Entry 6CXA (X-ray diffraction, 2.65 A resolution); this record covers chains A and C of the 4 polymer chains in the assembly.

[Chain A]
Name: Antigen-presenting glycoprotein CD1d1
Organism: Mus musculus
Reference sequence: A0A0R4J090 (A0A0R4J090_MOUSE); residues 1-279 here correspond to UniProt positions 19-297 (UniProt number = residue number + 18)
Sequence (285 residues; row label = number of the first residue in the row):
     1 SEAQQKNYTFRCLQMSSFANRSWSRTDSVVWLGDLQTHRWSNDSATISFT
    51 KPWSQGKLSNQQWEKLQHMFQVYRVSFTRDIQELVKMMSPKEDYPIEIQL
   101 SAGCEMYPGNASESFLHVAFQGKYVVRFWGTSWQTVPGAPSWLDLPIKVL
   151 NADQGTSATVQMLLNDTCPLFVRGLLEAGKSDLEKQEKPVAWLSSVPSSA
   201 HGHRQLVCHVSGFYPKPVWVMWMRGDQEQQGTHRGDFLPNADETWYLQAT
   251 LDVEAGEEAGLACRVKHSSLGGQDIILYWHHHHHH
Disordered / not traced: 1-6, 197-203, 280-285
Construct notes: expression tag (280-285)
Disulfide bonds: Cys208-Cys263
Glycans and other covalent adducts: N-acetylglucosamine (NAG) linked to Asn20, Asn42; glycan linked to Asn165
Bound ions: Na+ site 1: Glu97, Gln99; Na+ site 2: Asp144 (shared with 1 residue of chain D)
Small-molecule neighbours: EMG (N-[(2S,3S,4R)-3,4-dihydroxy-8-oxo-8-[(6-phenylhexyl)amino]-1-{[(2S,3R,4S,5R,6R)-3,4,5-trihydroxy-6-(hydroxymethyl)tetrahydro-2H-pyran-2-yl]oxy}octan-2-yl]icosanamide): Phe10, Cys12, Val30, His38, Ile47, Trp63, Leu66, Phe70, Val72, Tyr73, Ser76, Phe77, Asp80, Ile81, Leu84, Val85, Met88, Ile96, Ile98, Leu100, Ala102, Gly103, Leu116, Val118, Phe120, Trp133, Trp142, Leu143, Pro146, Leu150, Asp153, Gly155, Thr156, Thr159, Val160, Leu163, Thr167, Cys168, Phe171

[Chain C]
Name: Chimeric T cell antigen receptor alpha chain Va14, Va24, Ja18
Organism: Mus musculus
Sequence (209 residues; each row starts with the number of its first residue; numbering starts at 0):
     0 MKTQVEQSPQSLVVRQGENCVLQCNYSVTPDNHLRWFKQDTGKGLVSLTV
    50 LVDQKDKTSNGRYSATLDKDAKHSTLHITATLLDDTATYICVVGDRGSAL
   100 GRLHFGAGTQLIVIPDIQNPDPAVYQLRDSKSSDKSVCLFTDFDSQTNVS
   150 QSKDSDVYITDKCVLDMRSMDFKSNSAVAWSNKSDFACANAFNNSIIPED
   200 TFFPSPESS
Disordered / not traced: 0-1, 183, 205-208
Disulfide bonds: Cys23-Cys90, Cys137-Cys187
Bound ions: Na+: Gln22, Thr108
Small-molecule neighbours: EMG (N-[(2S,3S,4R)-3,4-dihydroxy-8-oxo-8-[(6-phenylhexyl)amino]-1-{[(2S,3R,4S,5R,6R)-3,4,5-trihydroxy-6-(hydroxymethyl)tetrahydro-2H-pyran-2-yl]oxy}octan-2-yl]icosanamide): Pro29, Asp30, Asn31, Asp94, Arg95, Gly96

[Chain A / chain C interface]
Contacting residue pairs - 16 pairs, chain A then chain C:
  Val72(A) - Pro29(C)  hydrophobic
  Ser76(A) - Pro29(C)
  Ser76(A) - Arg95(C)  hydrogen bond (backbone-side chain)
  Arg79(A) - Asp94(C)  salt bridge
  Arg79(A) - Arg95(C)
  Arg79(A) - Leu99(C)  hydrogen bond (side chain-backbone)
  Arg79(A) - Gly100(C)
  Arg79(A) - Arg101(C)
  Asp80(A) - Arg95(C)  salt bridge
  Asp80(A) - Leu99(C)
  Glu83(A) - Arg101(C)  salt bridge
  Leu84(A) - Leu99(C)  hydrophobic
  Val149(A) - Ser97(C)
  Val149(A) - Leu99(C)  hydrophobic
  Ala152(A) - Gly96(C)
  Asp153(A) - Gly96(C)
Interface residues without a listed pair, chain A (11 interface residues in all): Lys86, Leu150
Interface residues without a listed pair, chain C (10 interface residues in all): Thr28, Asn31

[Summary]
11 residues of chain A and 10 residues of chain C are in contact, with 2 hydrogen bonds and 3 salt bridges.
Polar contacts include Arg79(A)-Asp94(C), Asp80(A)-Arg95(C) and Glu83(A)-Arg101(C). Compound EMG is bound
between chain A and chain C.
Here chain A is Antigen-presenting glycoprotein CD1d1 and chain C is Chimeric T cell antigen receptor alpha
chain Va14, Va24, Ja18, both from Mus musculus. Entry 6CXA (Structure of alpha-GSA[20,6P] bound by CD1d and in
complex with the Va14Vb8.2 TCR) was determined by X-ray diffraction (same publication as 6C5M, 6C69, 6C6A,
6C6C, 6C6E, 6C6H and 10 further entries).
